PDB entry 8VNP | X-ray diffraction, 1.79 A resolution | chains C and A of the 4 polymer chains in the assembly

[Chain C]
Molecule: 21-nt DNA strand
Sequence (21 nucleotides; numbered 401 to 421; the number before each row is that of its first residue):
   401 TTGACTCTCTTAAGAGAGTCA
Ion coordination: Na+: DA413, DG414 (shared with 1 residue of chain B)

[Chain A]
Protein: Intron-encoded endonuclease I-PpoI
From: Physarum polycephalum
Notes: EC 3.1.-.-
UniProt: Q94702 (PPO1_PHYPO); numbering as in UniProt (aligned over 2-163)
Amino-acid sequence (162 residues; each row starts with the number of its first residue):
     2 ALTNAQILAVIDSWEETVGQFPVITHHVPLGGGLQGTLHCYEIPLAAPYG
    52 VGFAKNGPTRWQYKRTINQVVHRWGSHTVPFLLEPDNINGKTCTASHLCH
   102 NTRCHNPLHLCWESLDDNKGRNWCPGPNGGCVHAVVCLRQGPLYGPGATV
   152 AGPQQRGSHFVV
Ion coordination: Zn2+ site 1: Cys-41, Cys-100, Cys-105, His-110; Na+: Asn-119 (shared with 2 residues of chain D); Zn2+ site 2: Cys-125, Cys-132, His-134, Cys-138
What the authors report for this chain:
  - catalytic residues: His-78, His-98
  - binding site for the 21-nt DNA strand (chain C): Lys-65, Thr-67, Leu-116
  - binding site for the 21-nt DNA strand: Arg-61, Gln-63
  - mutagenesis - H78A: unchanged catalytic activity
  - mutagenesis - H78A/H98A, H98A: decreased catalytic activity

[Interface between chain C and chain A]
Residue-residue contacts (19; chain C residue first):
  DT401(C) / Thr-67(A)  phosphate contact
  DT402(C) / Arg-66(A)  salt bridge to the phosphate
  DT402(C) / Thr-67(A)  base contact
  DT402(C) / Val-72(A)  base contact
  DG403(C) / Val-52(A)  phosphate contact
  DG403(C) / Gly-53(A)  hydrogen bond to the phosphate
  DG403(C) / Lys-65(A)  hydrogen bond to the base
  DA404(C) / Ala-48(A)  phosphate contact
  DA404(C) / Pro-49(A)  phosphate contact
  DA404(C) / Ala-55(A)  base contact
  DA404(C) / Lys-65(A)  base contact
  DC405(C) / Ala-48(A)  phosphate contact
  DC405(C) / Lys-56(A)  base contact
  DT406(C) / Lys-56(A)  base contact
  DT406(C) / Asn-57(A)  base contact
  DC407(C) / Asn-57(A)  hydrogen bond to the base
  DT411(C) / Leu-116(A)  base contact
  DT411(C) / Lys-120(A)  hydrogen bond to the base
  DA412(C) / Asp-117(A)  sugar contact
Also at the interface, not in a pair above, chain C (11 interface residues in all): DT408, DT410
Also at the interface, not in a pair above, chain A (17 interface residues in all): Tyr-50, Phe-54, Arg-74

[Overview]
11 residues of chain C and 17 residues of chain A are in contact; the contacts include 4 hydrogen bonds and 1
salt bridge. Polar contacts include DG403(C)/Lys-65(A), DC407(C)/Asn-57(A) and DT411(C)/Lys-120(A). The Na+
site is built by DA413(C) and DG414(C). From the paper: catalytic residues His-78(A) and His-98(A); H78A/H98A
and H98A of chain A reduce catalytic activity.
Chain C is a 21-nt DNA strand and chain A is Intron-encoded endonuclease I-PpoI (Physarum polycephalum); the
structure, Homing endonuclease I-PpoI-DNA complex at pH6.0 (K+ MES) with 0.2 M sodium malonate, was determined
by X-ray diffraction together with 8VMO, 8VMP, 8VMQ, 8VMR, 8VMS, 8VMT and 35 further entries from the same
study.
